PDB entry 4PSO | X-ray diffraction, 2.90 A resolution | chains A and C of the 6 polymer chains in the assembly

Chain A (and C):
Molecule: ssDNA binding protein
Source organism: Aeropyrum pernix
Notes: chain C of this document is another copy of the same molecule, construct and numbering; everything in this record applies to it too
UniProtKB: Q9YAS7 (Q9YAS7_AERPE); residues 2-234 here = UniProt positions 2-234
Amino-acid sequence (237 residues; numbered -2 to 234; the number before each row is that of its first residue; numbers below 1 keep their minus sign (Gly-2 is residue -2)):
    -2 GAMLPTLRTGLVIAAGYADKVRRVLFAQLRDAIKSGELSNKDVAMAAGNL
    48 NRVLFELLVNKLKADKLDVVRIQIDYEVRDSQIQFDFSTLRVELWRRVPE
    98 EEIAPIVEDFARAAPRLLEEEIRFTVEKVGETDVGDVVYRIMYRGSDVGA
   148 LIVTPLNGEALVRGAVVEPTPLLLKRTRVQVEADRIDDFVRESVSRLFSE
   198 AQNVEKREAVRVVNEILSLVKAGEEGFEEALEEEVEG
Not modelled in the structure: -2 to -1, 218-234 (chain C: -2, 219-234)
Sequence notes: expression tag (-2 to -1, 1)
What the authors report for this chain:
  - binding site for polydeoxyribonucleotide: Lys17, Arg20, Phe23, Lys63, Leu64, Asn211
  - binding site for polydeoxyribonucleotide: Lys17, Arg20, Leu64
  - specificity-determining residues: Arg20 (proposed by the authors, not directly observed)

How chain A and chain C interact:
Residue-residue contacts (28; chain A residue first):
  Arg20(A) with Arg20(C)
  Val131(A) with Leu153(C), hydrophobic; Arg173(C)
  Asp133(A) with Arg173(C), salt bridge
  Leu153(A) with Val131(C), hydrophobic
  Arg160(A) with Glu212(C), salt bridge
  Leu170(A) with Arg208(C)
  Lys172(A) with Glu212(C)
  Arg173(A) with Val131(C); Asp133(C), salt bridge; Glu212(C); Leu216(C)
  Arg175(A) with Asp130(C), salt bridge; Val131(C)
  Gln199(A) with Arg208(C)
  Val201(A) with Arg208(C)
  Glu202(A) with Arg204(C), salt bridge
  Arg204(A) with Glu202(C); Glu205(C), salt bridge
  Glu205(A) with Arg204(C); Glu205(C); Arg208(C), salt bridge
  Arg208(A) with Leu170(C); Glu205(C), salt bridge; Val209(C)
  Glu212(A) with Leu170(C); Lys172(C)
  Leu216(A) with Arg173(C)
Also at the interface, not in a pair above, chain A (20 interface residues in all): Thr129, Glu156, Leu158
Also at the interface, not in a pair above, chain C (17 interface residues in all): Leu158, Arg175

Overview:
20 residues of chain A face 17 of chain C across their interface, with 8 salt bridges. Polar contacts include
Asp133(A)-Arg173(C), Arg160(A)-Glu212(C) and Arg175(A)-Asp130(C). The paper reports a binding site for
polydeoxyribonucleotide at Lys17(A), Arg20(A) and Phe23(A) among others; the specificity determinant Arg20(A).
Chain A and chain C are both ssDNA binding protein (Aeropyrum pernix); the structure, Crystal structure of
apeThermo-DBP-RP2 bound to ssDNA dT10, was determined by X-ray diffraction (same publication as 4PSL, 4PSM and
4PSN).
